PDB entry 7BSD | X-ray diffraction, 2.53 A resolution | chains A and G of the 3 polymer chains in the assembly

[Chain A]
Molecule: 1G5.3 Fab Heavy Chain
Organism: Homo sapiens
Notes: antibody fragment or engineered binder
Chain sequence (223 residues; row label = number of the first residue in the row):
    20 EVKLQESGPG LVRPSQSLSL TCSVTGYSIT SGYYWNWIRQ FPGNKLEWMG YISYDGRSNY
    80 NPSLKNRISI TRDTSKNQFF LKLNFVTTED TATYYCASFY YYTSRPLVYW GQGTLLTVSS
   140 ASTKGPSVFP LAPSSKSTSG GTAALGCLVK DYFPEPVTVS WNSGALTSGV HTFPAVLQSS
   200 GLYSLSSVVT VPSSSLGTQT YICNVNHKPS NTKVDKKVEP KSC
Unresolved in the structure: 153-159, 213-218, 241-242
Disulfide bonds: Cys-41/Cys-115, Cys-166/Cys-222

[Chain G]
Molecule: NS1C
Organism: Zika virus
Notes: EC 3.4.21.91, 3.6.1.15, 3.6.4.13, 2.1.1.56, 2.1.1.57, 2.7.7.48
UniProt: A0A024B7W1 (A0A024B7W1_ZIKV); residues 172-352 here correspond to UniProt positions 966-1146 (UniProt number = residue number + 794)
Chain sequence (181 residues; numbered 172 to 352; the number before each row is that of its first residue):
   172 REDYSLECDP AVIGTAVKGK EAVHSDLGYW IESEKNDTWR LKRAHLIEMK TCEWPKSHTL
   232 WTDGIEESDL IIPKSLAGPL SHHNTREGYR TQMKGPWHSE ELEIRFEECP GTKVHVEETC
   292 GTRGPSLRST TASGRVIEEW CCRECTMPPL SFRAKDGCWY GMEIRPRKEP ESNLVRSMVT
   352 A
Unresolved in the structure: 172-271, 340-352
Disulfide bonds: Cys-280/Cys-329, Cys-291/Cys-312, Cys-313/Cys-316
UniProt features mapped onto this chain:
  - site: Ala-352 (Cleavage)
  - glycosylation: Asn-207 (N-linked (GlcNAc...) asparagine)

[Interface between chain A and chain G]
Contacting residue pairs (27):
  Glu-20(A) with Glu-309(G)
  Val-21(A) with Glu-309(G), hydrogen bond (backbone-side chain)
  Gly-45(A) with Gly-282(G)
  Tyr-46(A) with Pro-281(G); Gly-282(G); Val-307(G), hydrophobic
  Tyr-52(A) with Thr-301(G); Gly-305(G), hydrogen bond (side chain-backbone); Val-307(G)
  Tyr-119(A) with Thr-301(G); Gly-305(G); Asp-327(G), hydrogen bond (side chain-backbone); Gly-328(G)
  Tyr-120(A) with Lys-326(G), hydrogen bond (side chain-backbone); Asp-327(G); Gly-328(G), hydrogen bond (side chain-backbone)
  Tyr-121(A) with Lys-326(G); Asp-327(G)
  Thr-122(A) with Ala-303(G); Ser-304(G); Gly-305(G)
  Pro-125(A) with Ser-304(G)
  Val-127(A) with Ser-304(G); Gly-305(G); Arg-306(G), hydrogen bond (backbone-side chain)
  Tyr-128(A) with Arg-306(G); Val-307(G), hydrogen bond (side chain-backbone)
Interface residues without a listed pair, chain A (13 interface residues in all): Ser-50
Interface residues without a listed pair, chain G (16 interface residues in all): Arg-299, Thr-302, Ala-325, Cys-329

[In short]
13 residues of chain A and 16 residues of chain G are in contact; the contacts include 7 hydrogen bonds. Polar
contacts include Val-21(A)/Glu-309(G), Tyr-52(A)/Gly-305(G) and Tyr-119(A)/Asp-327(G).
Here chain A is 1G5.3 Fab Heavy Chain (Homo sapiens) and chain G is NS1C (Zika virus). Entry 7BSD (Complex
structure of 1G5.3 Fab bound to ZIKV NS1c) was determined by X-ray diffraction together with 7BSC from the
same study.
